5XPC - chains A and B of the 5 polymer chains in the assembly; structure by X-ray diffraction, 1.90 A resolution.

Chain A (and B):
Name: DNAation factor-related protein 4
Organism: Drosophila melanogaster
Notes: chain B of this document is another copy of the same molecule, construct and numbering; everything in this record applies to it too
UniProtKB: Q9V3H0 (Q9V3H0_DROME); residues 39-130 here = UniProt positions 39-130
Sequence (100 residues; numbered 39 to 138; the number before each row is that of its first residue):
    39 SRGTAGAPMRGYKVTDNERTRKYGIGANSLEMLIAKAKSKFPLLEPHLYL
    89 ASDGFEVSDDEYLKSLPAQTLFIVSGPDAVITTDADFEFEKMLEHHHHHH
Not modelled in the structure: 39-44, 130-138 (chain B: 39-43, 132-138)
Differences from the reference sequence: expression tag (131-138)
Reported in the primary citation:
  - self-association interface (contacts with another copy of this molecule): Lys51, Asp91, Glu94, Asp97, Glu99, Asp116

Chain A / chain B interface:
Contacting residue pairs (30):
  Leu88(A) - Lys51(B)
  Asp91(A) - Lys51(B)  salt bridge
  Phe93(A) - Lys51(B)
  Phe93(A) - Val52(B)
  Phe93(A) - Lys60(B)
  Phe93(A) - Tyr61(B)
  Phe93(A) - Leu109(B)  hydrophobic
  Glu94(A) - Lys60(B)  hydrogen bond (backbone-backbone)
  Glu94(A) - Tyr61(B)
  Glu94(A) - Gly62(B)  hydrogen bond (backbone-backbone)
  Ser96(A) - Gly62(B)  hydrogen bond (side chain-backbone)
  Ser96(A) - Ile63(B)
  Asp97(A) - Gly64(B)  hydrogen bond (side chain-backbone)
  Asp97(A) - Lys74(B)  salt bridge
  Glu99(A) - Met47(B)
  Glu99(A) - Gly64(B)
  Glu99(A) - Lys74(B)  salt bridge
  Tyr100(A) - Gly49(B)
  Tyr100(A) - Tyr50(B)
  Tyr100(A) - Lys51(B)
  Tyr100(A) - Gly62(B)
  Tyr100(A) - Ile63(B)
  Tyr100(A) - Gly64(B)
  Tyr100(A) - Gln107(B)  hydrogen bond
  Ser103(A) - Gly49(B)
  Ser103(A) - Gln107(B)  hydrogen bond
  Leu104(A) - Gln107(B)
  Asp116(A) - Arg59(B)
  Phe127(A) - Glu126(B)
  Phe127(A) - Met130(B)  hydrophobic
Also at the interface, not in a pair above, chain A (14 interface residues in all): Gly92, Val95
Also at the interface, not in a pair above, chain B (20 interface residues in all): Arg48, Thr53, Thr58, Lys78
From the paper, about this interface:
  - hot spots on chain A (mutagenesis) - D91K, D97K, E99K: decreased binding to another copy of this molecule
  - hot spots on chain B (mutagenesis) - K51E: decreased binding to DNAation factor-related protein 4 (chain B)

Summary:
14 residues of chain A face 20 of chain B across their interface, with 6 hydrogen bonds and 3 salt bridges.
Among the polar pairs are Asp91(A)-Lys51(B), Asp97(A)-Lys74(B) and Glu99(A)-Lys74(B). From the paper: D91K,
D97K and E99K of chain A reduce binding to another copy of this molecule; a self-association interface
involving Lys51(A), Asp91(A) and Glu94(A) among others.
Both chains are DNAation factor-related protein 4 (Drosophila melanogaster). Entry 5XPC (Crystal Structure of
Drep4 CIDE domain) was determined by X-ray diffraction (same publication as 4D2K).
